PDB entry 9IZD | electron microscopy, 3.16 A resolution | chains B and C of the 5 polymer chains in the assembly

Chain B:
Protein: Guanine nucleotide-binding protein G(I)/G(S)/G(T) subunit beta-1
Organism: Homo sapiens
UniProt: P62873 (GBB1_HUMAN); residues 4-340 here = UniProt positions 4-340
Amino-acid sequence (337 residues; row label = number of the first residue in the row):
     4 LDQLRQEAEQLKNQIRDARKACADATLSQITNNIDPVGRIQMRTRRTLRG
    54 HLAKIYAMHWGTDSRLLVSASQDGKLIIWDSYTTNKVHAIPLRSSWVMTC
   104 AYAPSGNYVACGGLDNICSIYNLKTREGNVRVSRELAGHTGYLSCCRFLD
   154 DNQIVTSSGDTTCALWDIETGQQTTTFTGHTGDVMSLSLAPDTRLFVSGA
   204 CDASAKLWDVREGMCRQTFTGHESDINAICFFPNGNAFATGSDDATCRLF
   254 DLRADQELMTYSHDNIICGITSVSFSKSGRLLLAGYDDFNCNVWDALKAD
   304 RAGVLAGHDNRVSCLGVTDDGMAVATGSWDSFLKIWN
Swiss-Prot annotation at these positions:
  - modified residue: His266 (Phosphohistidine)
  - natural variant: Leu30 (L30F: In MRD42; uncertain significance), Arg52 (R52G: In MRD42), Gly64 (G64V: In MRD42), Asp76 (D76E: In MRD42; D76G: In MRD42), Gly77 (G77S: In MRD42), Lys78 (K78R: In MRD42), Ile80 (I80N: In MRD42; I80T: In MRD42), His91 (H91R: In MRD42; uncertain significance), Ala92 (A92T: In MRD42), Pro94 (P94S: In MRD42), Leu95 (L95P: In MRD42), Arg96 (R96L: In MRD42), 5 further natural variant entries in UniProt

Chain C:
Protein: Guanine nucleotide-binding protein G(i) subunit alpha-1
Organism: Homo sapiens
Notes: engineered mutation(s): G203A, A326S
UniProt: P63096 (GNAI1_HUMAN); residues 4-354 here = UniProt positions 4-354
Amino-acid sequence (351 residues; numbered 4 to 354; the number before each row is that of its first residue):
     4 TLSAEDKAAVERSKMIDRNLREDGEKAAREVKLLLLGAGESGKSTIVKQM
    54 KIIHEAGYSEEECKQYKAVVYSNTIQSIIAIIRAMGRLKIDFGDSARADD
   104 ARQLFVLAGAAEEGFMTAELAGVIKRLWKDSGVQACFNRSREYQLNDSAA
   154 YYLNDLDRIAQPNYIPTQQDVLRTRVKTTGIVETHFTFKDLHFKMFDVGA
   204 QRSERKKWIHCFEGVTAIIFCVALSDYDLVLAEDEEMNRMHESMKLFDSI
   254 CNNKWFTDTSIILFLNKKDLFEEKIKKSPLTICYPEYAGSNTYEEAAAYI
   304 QCQFEDLNKRKDTKEIYTHFTCSTDTKNVQFVFDAVTDVIIKNNLKDCGL
   354 F
Unresolved in the structure: 54-181, 234-240
Differences from the reference sequence: conflict Ala203 (Gly in P63096), Ser326 (Ala in P63096)
Swiss-Prot annotation at these positions:
  - region: Lys35 to Thr48 (G1 motif), Asp173 to Thr181 (G2 motif), Phe196 to Gly202, Gln204, Arg205 (G3 motif), Ile265 to Asp272 (G4 motif), Thr324, Cys325, Thr327 to Thr329 (G5 motif)
  - binding site (GTP): Glu43 to Thr48, Ser151, Leu175 to Thr181, Asp200 to Gly202, Gln204, Asn269 to Asp272
  - binding site (Mg(2+)): Ser47, Thr181
  - modified residue: Arg178 (ADP-ribosylarginine), Gln204 (Deamidated glutamine), Cys351 (ADP-ribosylcysteine)
  - natural variant: Gly40 (G40C: In NEDHISB; G40R: In NEDHISB), Gly45 (G45D: In NEDHISB), Thr48 (T48I: In NEDHISB; T48K: In NEDHISB), Gln52 (Q52P: In NEDHISB), Ser75 (deletion: In NEDHISB; uncertain significance), Gln172 (deletion: In NEDHISB), Asp173 (D173V: In NEDHISB), Glu186 to Phe189 (deletion: In NEDHISB; uncertain significance), Cys224 (C224Y: In NEDHISB), Lys270 (K270N: In NEDHISB; K270R: In NEDHISB), Asp272 (D272G: In NEDHISB), Val332 (V332E: In NEDHISB; uncertain significance)
  - mutagenesis: Gly42 (G42R: Abolishes switch to an activated conformation and dissociation from beta and gamma subunits upon GTP binding. Abolishes interaction with RGS family members), Glu116 (E116L: Enhances interaction (inactive GDP-bound) with RGS14), Gln147 (Q147L: Enhances interaction (inactive GDP-bound) with RGS14), Glu245 (E245L: Enhances interaction (inactive GDP-bound) with RGS14)

Interface between chain B and chain C:
Pairs across the interface - 50 pairs, chain B then chain C:
  Gly53(B) with Leu23(C)
  Leu55(B) with Gly27(C)
  Lys57(B) with His213(C); Glu216(C), salt bridge
  Tyr59(B) with His213(C), hydrogen bond; Cys214(C)
  Gln75(B) with Cys214(C)
  Lys78(B) with Asp26(C), salt bridge
  Ile80(B) with Leu23(C), hydrophobic
  Asn88(B) with Val13(C); Ser16(C), hydrogen bond
  Lys89(B) with Ser16(C); Ile19(C); Asp20(C), salt bridge; Leu23(C)
  Val90(B) with Arg15(C), hydrogen bond (backbone-side chain); Ile19(C)
  His91(B) with Arg15(C)
  Ala92(B) with Ile19(C), hydrophobic; Leu23(C), hydrophobic
  Trp99(B) with Lys35(C); Ile184(C); Glu186(C), hydrogen bond; Phe199(C), hydrophobic; Cys214(C); Phe215(C), hydrophobic
  Leu117(B) with Gly183(C); Ile184(C); Gln204(C), hydrogen bond (backbone-side chain); Trp211(C), hydrophobic
  Asn119(B) with Thr182(C); Gly183(C); Gln204(C), hydrogen bond
  Tyr145(B) with Gln204(C); Ser206(C); Lys210(C); Trp211(C)
  Gly162(B) with Ser206(C)
  Asp186(B) with Ser206(C); Glu207(C), hydrogen bond (side chain-backbone)
  Met188(B) with Lys210(C)
  Cys204(B) with Lys210(C)
  Asp228(B) with Lys209(C), salt bridge; Lys210(C), salt bridge
  Asn230(B) with Lys210(C), hydrogen bond
  Asp246(B) with Lys210(C), salt bridge
  Arg314(B) with Trp258(C)
  Trp332(B) with His213(C); Glu216(C); Trp258(C), hydrophobic
Interface residues without a listed pair, chain B (29 interface residues in all): Ser98, Met101, Asp118, His142
Interface residues without a listed pair, chain C (26 interface residues in all): Ala12

Summary:
29 residues of chain B face 26 of chain C across their interface, with 8 hydrogen bonds and 6 salt bridges.
Among the polar pairs are Lys57(B)-Glu216(C), Lys78(B)-Asp26(C) and Lys89(B)-Asp20(C).
Here chain B is Guanine nucleotide-binding protein G(I)/G(S)/G(T) subunit beta-1 and chain C is Guanine
nucleotide-binding protein G(i) subunit alpha-1, both from Homo sapiens. Entry 9IZD (Cryo-EM structure of
human HCAR1-Gi complex with CHBA) was determined by electron microscopy together with 9IZA, 9IZC and 9J8Z from
the same study.
